PDB entry 3JRP | X-ray diffraction, 2.60 A resolution | chain A

== Chain A ==
Molecule: Fusion protein of protein transport protein SEC13 and nucleoporin NUP145
Source organism: Saccharomyces cerevisiae
UniProtKB: chimeric construct of Q04491, P49687: residues 1-297 from Q04491 (SEC13_YEAST) positions 1-297 (same numbers); residues 1109-1179 from P49687 positions 714-784 (UniProt number = residue number - 395)
Chain sequence (379 residues; numbered -1 to 1179; 802 numbers in that range are skipped by the numbering (no residue carries them; nothing is unmodelled there); the number before each row is that of its first residue; numbers below 1 keep their minus sign (Gly-1 is residue -1)):
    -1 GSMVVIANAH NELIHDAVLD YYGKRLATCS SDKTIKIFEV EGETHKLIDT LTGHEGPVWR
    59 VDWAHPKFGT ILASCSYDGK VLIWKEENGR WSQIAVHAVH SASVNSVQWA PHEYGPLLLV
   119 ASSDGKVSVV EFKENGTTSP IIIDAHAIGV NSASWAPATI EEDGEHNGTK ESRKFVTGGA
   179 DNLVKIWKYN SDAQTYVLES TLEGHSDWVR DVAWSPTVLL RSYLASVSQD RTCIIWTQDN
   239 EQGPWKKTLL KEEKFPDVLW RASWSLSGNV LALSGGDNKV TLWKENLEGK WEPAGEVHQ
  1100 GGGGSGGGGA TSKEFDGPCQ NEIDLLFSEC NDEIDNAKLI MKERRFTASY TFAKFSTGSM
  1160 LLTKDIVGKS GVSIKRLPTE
Unresolved in the structure: -1 to 2, 158-167, 297, 1100-1114, 1120-1133
Differences from the reference sequence: expression tag (-1 to 0); linker (1100-1108)
UniProt features mapped onto this chain:
  - modified residue: Thr1146 (Phosphothreonine)

== Summary ==
Chain A is Fusion protein of protein transport protein SEC13 and nucleoporin NUP145 (Saccharomyces
cerevisiae); the structure, SEC13 with NUP145C (AA109-179) insertion blade, was determined by X-ray
diffraction, deposited together with 3JRO.
